7OD6 - chains B and C of the 6 polymer chains in the assembly; structure by electron microscopy, 3.00 A resolution.

# Chain B (and C)
Protein: Capsid protein
From: Hepatitis B virus genotype D subtype ayw (isolate France/Tiollais/1979)
Notes: chain C of this document is another copy of the same molecule, construct and numbering; everything in this record applies to it too
UniProt: P03146 (CAPSD_HBVD3); residue numbers follow UniProt; this construct covers 1-183
Amino-acid sequence (183 residues; each row starts with the number of its first residue):
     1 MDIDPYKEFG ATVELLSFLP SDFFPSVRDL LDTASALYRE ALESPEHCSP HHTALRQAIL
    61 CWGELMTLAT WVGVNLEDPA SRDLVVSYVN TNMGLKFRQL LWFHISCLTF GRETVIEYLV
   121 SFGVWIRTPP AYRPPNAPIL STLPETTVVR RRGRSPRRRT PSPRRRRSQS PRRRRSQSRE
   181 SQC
Disordered / not traced: 151-183 (chain C: 145-183)
Swiss-Prot annotation at these positions:
  - region: S155 to Q177 (3 X 8 AA repeats of S-P-R-R-R-[PR]-S-Q), Q177 to C183 (RNA binding)
  - motif: R158 to R175 (Bipartite nuclear localization signal)
  - modified residue (Phosphoserine): S155, S162, S170
  - natural variant: T33 (T33N: In strain: Latvia), A80 (A80I: In strain: Latvia), F97 (F97L: Frequent mutation in chronic HBV carriers)
  - mutagenesis: S155 (S155A: Complete loss of replication), S162 (S162A: Complete loss of pregenomic RNA encapsidation and replication), S170 (S170A: Partial loss of replication)
What the authors report for this chain:
  - conformationally variable residues (helix shift): C61 to P79, G63 to G94
  - self-association interface (contacts with another copy of this molecule); pairs are residue here / residue on that copy: P5-L60

# Chain B / chain C interface
Residue-residue contacts (33):
  D22(B) - P129(C)
  D22(B) - Y132(C)
  F23(B) - P129(C)
  F23(B) - Y132(C)  hydrophobic
  P25(B) - R127(C)
  D29(B) - R127(C)
  T33(B) - F18(C)
  T33(B) - R127(C)
  S35(B) - E14(C)
  A36(B) - E14(C)
  A36(B) - F18(C)  hydrophobic
  L37(B) - F18(C)  hydrophobic
  R39(B) - E14(C)  salt bridge
  F122(B) - Y132(C)  hydrophobic
  A137(B) - Y132(C)  hydrophobic
  I139(B) - R133(C)
  I139(B) - P134(C)
  T142(B) - S121(C)  hydrogen bond
  L143(B) - P138(C)  hydrophobic
  T147(B) - P134(C)
  T147(B) - N136(C)  hydrogen bond (side chain-backbone)
  T147(B) - A137(C)
  T147(B) - P138(C)
  T147(B) - I139(C)  hydrogen bond (backbone-backbone)
  V148(B) - I139(C)
  V148(B) - S141(C)
  V149(B) - Y118(C)  hydrophobic
  V149(B) - I139(C)  hydrogen bond (backbone-backbone)
  V149(B) - L140(C)
  V149(B) - S141(C)  hydrogen bond (backbone-backbone)
  R150(B) - S141(C)
  R150(B) - L143(C)  hydrogen bond (side chain-backbone)
  R150(B) - P144(C)
Interface residues without a listed pair, chain B (23 interface residues in all): P20, F24, D32, S141, T146
Interface residues without a listed pair, chain C (22 interface residues in all): L15, T114, V120, V124, A131

# In short
23 residues of chain B and 22 residues of chain C are in contact, with 6 hydrogen bonds and 1 salt bridge.
Among the polar pairs are R39(B)-E14(C), T142(B)-S121(C) and T147(B)-N136(C). UniProt lists 3 mutagenesis
sites on chain B. From the paper: conformational variability at C61(B) and G63(B); a self-association
interface involving P5(B).
Both chains are Capsid protein (Hepatitis B virus genotype D subtype ayw (isolate France/Tiollais/1979)).
Entry 7OD6 (Hepatitis B core protein + GSLLGRMKGA) was determined by electron microscopy (same publication as
7OD7, 7OD8, 7OEN, 7OEV and 7OEW).
